Entry 2DD4 (X-ray diffraction, 2.06 A resolution); this record covers chains C and F of the 12 polymer chains in the assembly.

== Chain C (and F) ==
Molecule: Thiocyanate hydrolase gamma subunit
From: Thiobacillus thioparus
Notes: EC 3.5.5.8; chain F of this document is another copy of the same molecule, construct and numbering; everything in this record applies to it too
UniProt: O66188 (SCNC_THITI); residues 2-243 here correspond to UniProt positions 1-242 (UniProt number = residue number - 1)
Sequence (243 residues; numbered 1 to 243; the number before each row is that of its first residue):
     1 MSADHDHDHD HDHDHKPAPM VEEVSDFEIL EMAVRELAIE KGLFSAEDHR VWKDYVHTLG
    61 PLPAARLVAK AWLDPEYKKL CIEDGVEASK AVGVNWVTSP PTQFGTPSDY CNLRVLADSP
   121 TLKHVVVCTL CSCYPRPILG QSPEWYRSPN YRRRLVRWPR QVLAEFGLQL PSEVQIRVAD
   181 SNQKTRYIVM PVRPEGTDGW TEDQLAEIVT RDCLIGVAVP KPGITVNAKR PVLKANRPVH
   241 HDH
Unresolved in the structure: 1-22, 240-243 (chain F: 1-23, 240-243)
Construct notes: initiating methionine (1)

== Chain C / chain F interface ==
Pairs across the interface - 10 pairs, chain C then chain F:
  Gln161(C) with Gln161(F); Ala164(F); Glu165(F)
  Ala164(C) with Gln161(F)
  Glu165(C) with Gln161(F)
  Gln169(C) with Gln169(F); Leu170(F); Ser172(F)
  Leu170(C) with Gln169(F), hydrogen bond (backbone-side chain)
  Ser172(C) with Gln169(F)
Other interface residues (no listed pair), chain C (8 interface residues in all): Arg160, Pro171
Other interface residues (no listed pair), chain F (8 interface residues in all): Arg160, Pro171

== In short ==
The chain C/chain F interface involves 8 residues from each chain; the contacts include 1 hydrogen bond. The
hydrogen-bonded pair is Leu170(C)-Gln169(F).
Both chains are Thiocyanate hydrolase gamma subunit (Thiobacillus thioparus). Entry 2DD4 (Thiocyanate
hydrolase (SCNase) from Thiobacillus thioparus recombinant apo-enzyme) was determined by X-ray diffraction
together with 2DD5 from the same study.
